7WUB - chains F and I of the 12 polymer chains in the assembly; structure by electron microscopy, 3.00 A resolution.

# Chain F (and I)
Name: Transitional endoplasmic reticulum ATPase
Organism: Homo sapiens
Notes: EC 3.6.4.6; chain I of this document is another copy of the same molecule, construct and numbering; everything in this record applies to it too
UniProt: P55072 (TERA_HUMAN); numbering as in UniProt (aligned over 21-775)
Amino-acid sequence (755 residues; row label = number of the first residue in the row):
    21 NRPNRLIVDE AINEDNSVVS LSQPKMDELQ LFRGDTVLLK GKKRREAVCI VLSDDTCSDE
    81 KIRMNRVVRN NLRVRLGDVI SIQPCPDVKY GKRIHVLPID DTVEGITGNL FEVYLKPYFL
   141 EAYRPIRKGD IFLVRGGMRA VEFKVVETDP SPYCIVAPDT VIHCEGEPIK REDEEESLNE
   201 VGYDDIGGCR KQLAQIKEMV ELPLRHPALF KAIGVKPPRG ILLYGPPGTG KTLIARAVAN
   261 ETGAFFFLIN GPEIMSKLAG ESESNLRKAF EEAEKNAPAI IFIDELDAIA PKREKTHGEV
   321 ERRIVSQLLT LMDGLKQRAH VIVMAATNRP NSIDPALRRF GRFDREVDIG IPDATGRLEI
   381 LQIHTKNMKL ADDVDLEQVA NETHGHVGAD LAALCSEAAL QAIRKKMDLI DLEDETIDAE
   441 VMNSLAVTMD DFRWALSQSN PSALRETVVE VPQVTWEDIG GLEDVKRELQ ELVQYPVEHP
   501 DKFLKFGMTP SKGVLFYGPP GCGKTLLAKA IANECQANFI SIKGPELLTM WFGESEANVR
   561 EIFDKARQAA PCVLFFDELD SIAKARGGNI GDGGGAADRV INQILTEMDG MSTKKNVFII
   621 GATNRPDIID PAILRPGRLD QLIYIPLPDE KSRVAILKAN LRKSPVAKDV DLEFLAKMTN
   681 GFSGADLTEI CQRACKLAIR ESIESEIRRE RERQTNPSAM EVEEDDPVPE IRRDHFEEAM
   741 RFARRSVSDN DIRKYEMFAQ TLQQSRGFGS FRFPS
Disordered / not traced: 21-199 (chain I: fully traced)
Residues lining bound ligands:
  - ADP (adenosine-5'-diphosphate): Asp205, Ile206, Gly207, Gly208, Pro246, Pro247, Gly248, Thr249, Gly250, Lys251, Thr252, Leu253, Asp304, Ile380, Ile383, His384, Gly408, Ala409
  - Y6Y (3-[3-cyclopentylsulfanyl-5-[[3-methyl-4-(4-methylsulfonylphenyl)phenoxy]methyl]-1,2,4-triazol-4-yl]pyridine), molecule 1: Gln398, Glu402, Arg453, Lys663
  - Y6Y, molecule 2: Leu492, Val493, Pro496, Val497, Pro500, Phe503, Leu504, Gly507, Met508, Thr509, Pro510, Ser511, Lys512, Cys535, Ala537, Pro571, Cys572, Val573, Lys615, Asn616, Phe618
UniProt features mapped onto this chain:
  - binding site (ATP): Pro247 to Leu253, Asn348, His384, Gly521 to Leu526
  - modified residue: Ser37 (Phosphoserine), Lys315 (N6,N6,N6-trimethyllysine), Thr436 (Phosphothreonine), Ser462 (Phosphoserine), Lys502 (N6-acetyllysine), Lys505 (N6-acetyllysine), Lys668 (N6-acetyllysine), Ser702 (Phosphoserine), Lys754 (N6-acetyllysine), Ser770 (Phosphoserine), Ser775 (Phosphoserine)

# Chain F / chain I interface
Residue-residue contacts - 7 pairs, chain F then chain I:
  Ile752(F) - Arg766(I)
  Arg753(F) - Thr761(I)  hydrogen bond (side chain-backbone)
  Arg753(F) - Arg766(I)
  Glu756(F) - Arg766(I)  salt bridge
  Gln760(F) - Gln760(I)
  Arg766(F) - Glu756(I)
  Ser770(F) - Lys651(I)
Interface residues without a listed pair, chain F (9 interface residues in all): Asp749, Thr761, Gln763
Interface residues without a listed pair, chain I (6 interface residues in all): Arg753

# In short
Chain F and chain I form an interface of 9 and 6 residues respectively, with 1 hydrogen bond and 1 salt
bridge. Polar contacts include Glu756(F)-Arg766(I) and Arg753(F)-Thr761(I). Bound to chain F: compound Y6Y and
ADP. From UniProt: 15 ATP-binding residues on chain F.
Both chains are Transitional endoplasmic reticulum ATPase (Homo sapiens). Entry 7WUB (Cryo-EM structure of
dodecamer P97) was determined by electron microscopy.
